3KFP - chain A; structure by X-ray diffraction, 1.77 A resolution.

Chain A:
Protein: Protease
Source organism: Human immunodeficiency virus 1
Notes: EC 3.4.23.16
UniProt: Q903N5 (Q903N5_9HIV1); residue numbers follow UniProt; this construct covers 1-99
Chain sequence (99 residues; numbered 1 to 99; the number before each row is that of its first residue):
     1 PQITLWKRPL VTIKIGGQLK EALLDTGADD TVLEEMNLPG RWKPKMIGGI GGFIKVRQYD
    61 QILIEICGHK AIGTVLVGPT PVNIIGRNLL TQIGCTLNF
Sequence notes: engineered mutation Lys7 (Arg in Q903N5)
Covalent attachments: beta-mercaptoethanol (BME) linked to Cys67
Residues lining bound ligands: TL-3, C2 symmetric inhibitor (3TL; benzyl [(1S,4S,7S,8R,9R,10S,13S,16S)-7,10-dibenzyl-8,9-dihydroxy-1,16-dimethyl-4,13-bis(1-methylethyl)-2,5,12,15,18-pentaoxo-20-phenyl-19-oxa-3,6,11,14,17-pentaazaicos-1-yl]carbamate): Arg8, Asp25, Gly27, Ala28, Asp29, Asp30, Val32, Lys45, Met46, Ile47, Gly48, Gly49, Ile50, Phe53, Thr80, Pro81, Val82, Ile84

In short:
Bound to chain A: TL-3, C2 symmetric inhibitor.
Chain A is Protease (Human immunodeficiency virus 1); the structure, HIV Protease (PR) with inhibitor TL-3
bound, and DMSOs in exo site, was determined by X-ray diffraction, deposited together with 4E43, 3KF0, 3KFN,
3KFR and 3KFS.
